8AAT - chains A and B; structure by X-ray diffraction, 2.30 A resolution.

Chain A (and B):
Protein: Aspartate aminotransferase
From: Gallus gallus
Notes: EC 2.6.1.1; chain B of this document is another copy of the same molecule, construct and numbering; everything in this record applies to it too
UniProt: P00508 (AATM_CHICK); the construct has insertions or renumbered stretches relative to UniProt, so the offset changes along the chain: 3-64 = UniProt 23-84; 66-126 = UniProt 85-145; 133-152 = UniProt 148-167; 154-406 = UniProt 168-420; 1 more segments
Chain sequence (401 residues; each row starts with the number of its first residue; note: 7 numbers in that range are skipped by the numbering (no residue carries them; nothing is unmodelled there)):
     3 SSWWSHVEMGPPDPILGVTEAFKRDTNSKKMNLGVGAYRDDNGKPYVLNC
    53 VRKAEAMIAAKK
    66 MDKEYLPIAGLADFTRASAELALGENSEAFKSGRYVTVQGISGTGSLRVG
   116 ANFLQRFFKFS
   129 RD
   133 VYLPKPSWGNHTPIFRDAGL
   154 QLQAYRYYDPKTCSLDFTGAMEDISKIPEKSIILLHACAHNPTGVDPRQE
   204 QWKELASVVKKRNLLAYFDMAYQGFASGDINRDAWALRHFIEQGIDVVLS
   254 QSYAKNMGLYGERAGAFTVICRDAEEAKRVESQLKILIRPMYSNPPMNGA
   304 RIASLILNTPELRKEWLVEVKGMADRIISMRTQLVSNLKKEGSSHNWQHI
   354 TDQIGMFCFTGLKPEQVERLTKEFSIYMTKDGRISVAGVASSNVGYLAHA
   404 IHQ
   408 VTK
Covalently attached groups: pyridoxal phosphate (PLP) linked to K258
Construct notes: conflict P47 (Ser67 in P00508)
Ligand contacts: pyridoxal phosphate (PLP): I106, S107, G108, T109, L112, W140, H143, H189, N194, D222, A224, Y225, S255, A257, R266
Curated features (UniProtKB/Swiss-Prot):
  - binding site (substrate): G38, W140, N194, R386
  - modified residue: K258 (N6-(pyridoxal phosphate)lysine)

Chain A / chain B interface:
Pairs across the interface (145; chain A residue first):
  S3(A) - N216(B)  hydrogen bond
  S3(A) - D249(B)  hydrogen bond (backbone-side chain)
  W5(A) - F123(B)  hydrophobic
  W5(A) - F125(B)
  W5(A) - K183(B)
  W5(A) - N216(B)
  W5(A) - L217(B)
  W5(A) - L218(B)
  W5(A) - D249(B)
  W6(A) - F118(B)  hydrophobic
  W6(A) - L119(B)  hydrophobic
  W6(A) - F123(B)  hydrophobic
  W6(A) - V272(B)
  W6(A) - I273(B)
  W6(A) - E279(B)
  W6(A) - R282(B)  hydrogen bond (backbone-side chain)
  W6(A) - V283(B)  hydrophobic
  S7(A) - E279(B)  hydrogen bond (backbone-side chain)
  S7(A) - R282(B)
  H8(A) - F122(B)  hydrogen bond (side chain-backbone)
  H8(A) - K124(B)
  V9(A) - F122(B)  hydrophobic
  V9(A) - R282(B)  hydrogen bond (backbone-side chain)
  V9(A) - Q286(B)
  E10(A) - Q286(B)  hydrogen bond (backbone-side chain)
  M11(A) - K281(B)
  M11(A) - R282(B)
  M11(A) - S285(B)
  G12(A) - S285(B)  hydrogen bond (backbone-side chain)
  G12(A) - Q286(B)
  G12(A) - I289(B)
  P13(A) - I289(B)
  D15(A) - R292(B)  salt bridge
  A39(A) - E69(B)
  R41(A) - E69(B)  salt bridge
  P47(A) - E69(B)
  V49(A) - D67(B)
  V53(A) - K68(B)
  R54(A) - K64(B)  hydrogen bond (side chain-backbone)
  R54(A) - M66(B)  hydrogen bond (side chain-backbone)
  E57(A) - K68(B)  salt bridge
  K64(A) - R54(B)
  M66(A) - R54(B)  hydrogen bond (backbone-side chain)
  D67(A) - V49(B)
  K68(A) - V53(B)
  K68(A) - E57(B)  salt bridge
  K68(A) - G261(B)
  K68(A) - L262(B)
  K68(A) - Y263(B)
  K68(A) - G264(B)  hydrogen bond (backbone-backbone)
  K68(A) - E265(B)  salt bridge
  E69(A) - A39(B)
  E69(A) - R41(B)  salt bridge
  E69(A) - P47(B)
  E69(A) - Y263(B)
  Y70(A) - A257(B)
  Y70(A) - K258(B)
  Y70(A) - Y263(B)
  Y70(A) - R266(B)
  I106(A) - Y295(B)  hydrophobic
  T109(A) - R292(B)
  T109(A) - Y295(B)
  T109(A) - S296(B)
  G110(A) - M294(B)
  G110(A) - Y295(B)
  R113(A) - P293(B)  hydrogen bond (side chain-backbone)
  R113(A) - M294(B)
  F118(A) - W6(B)  hydrophobic
  L119(A) - W6(B)  hydrophobic
  R121(A) - D149(B)  salt bridge
  F123(A) - W5(B)  hydrophobic
  F123(A) - W6(B)  hydrophobic
  F125(A) - W5(B)  hydrophobic
  N142(A) - R292(B)  hydrogen bond (side chain-backbone)
  N142(A) - P293(B)
  P145(A) - P293(B)  hydrophobic
  I146(A) - P293(B)
  D149(A) - R121(B)  salt bridge
  D149(A) - P293(B)
  K183(A) - W5(B)
  N216(A) - W5(B)
  L217(A) - W5(B)
  L218(A) - W5(B)
  D249(A) - S3(B)  hydrogen bond
  D249(A) - W5(B)
  A257(A) - Y70(B)
  K258(A) - Y70(B)
  G261(A) - K68(B)
  Y263(A) - K68(B)
  Y263(A) - E69(B)
  Y263(A) - Y70(B)
  G264(A) - K68(B)  hydrogen bond (backbone-backbone)
  G264(A) - P298(B)
  G264(A) - P299(B)
  G264(A) - M300(B)  hydrogen bond (backbone-backbone)
  E265(A) - K68(B)  salt bridge
  E265(A) - N301(B)
  R266(A) - Y70(B)
  R266(A) - Y295(B)  hydrogen bond (side chain-backbone)
  R266(A) - S296(B)
  R266(A) - N297(B)  hydrogen bond (side chain-backbone)
  R266(A) - P298(B)
  R266(A) - P299(B)
  V272(A) - W6(B)
  I273(A) - W6(B)
  E279(A) - W6(B)
  E279(A) - S7(B)  hydrogen bond (side chain-backbone)
  K281(A) - M11(B)
  R282(A) - V9(B)
  V283(A) - W6(B)  hydrophobic
  S285(A) - M11(B)
  S285(A) - G12(B)  hydrogen bond (side chain-backbone)
  Q286(A) - V9(B)
  Q286(A) - E10(B)  hydrogen bond (side chain-backbone)
  Q286(A) - M11(B)
  Q286(A) - G12(B)
  I289(A) - G12(B)
  I289(A) - P13(B)
  R292(A) - D15(B)  salt bridge
  R292(A) - T109(B)
  R292(A) - N142(B)  hydrogen bond (backbone-side chain)
  P293(A) - R113(B)  hydrogen bond (backbone-side chain)
  P293(A) - N142(B)
  P293(A) - P145(B)  hydrophobic
  P293(A) - I146(B)
  P293(A) - D149(B)
  M294(A) - T109(B)
  M294(A) - G110(B)
  M294(A) - R113(B)
  Y295(A) - I106(B)  hydrophobic
  Y295(A) - T109(B)
  Y295(A) - G110(B)
  Y295(A) - R266(B)  hydrogen bond (backbone-side chain)
  S296(A) - T109(B)
  S296(A) - R266(B)
  N297(A) - R266(B)  hydrogen bond (backbone-side chain)
  P298(A) - G264(B)
  P298(A) - R266(B)
  P299(A) - G264(B)
  P299(A) - R266(B)
  P299(A) - P299(B)  hydrophobic
  M300(A) - G264(B)  hydrogen bond (backbone-backbone)
  M300(A) - E265(B)
  N301(A) - E265(B)
  N301(A) - N301(B)
Also at the interface, not in a pair above, chain A (74 interface residues in all): S4, F122, G247, V251, L262, C274
Also at the interface, not in a pair above, chain B (77 interface residues in all): S4, G38, V251, C274, R275, L290, I305

Overview:
74 residues of chain A face 77 of chain B across their interface; the contacts include 27 hydrogen bonds and
10 salt bridges. Among the polar pairs are D15(A)-R292(B), R41(A)-E69(B) and E57(A)-K68(B). Pyridoxal
phosphate is covalently linked to K258(A).
Both chains are Aspartate aminotransferase (Gallus gallus). Entry 8AAT (X-ray structure refinement and
comparison of three forms of mitochondrial aspartate aminotransferase) was determined by X-ray diffraction,
deposited together with 7AAT and 9AAT.
